8OLB - chains C and D of the 28 polymer chains in the assembly; structure by electron microscopy, 3.40 A resolution.

== Chain C (and D) ==
Protein: Intermediate capsid protein VP6
Notes: chain D of this document is another copy of the same molecule, construct and numbering; everything in this record applies to it too
UniProtKB: A2T3S6 (A2T3S6_9VIRU); residues 1-397 here = UniProt positions 1-397
Chain sequence (397 residues; each row starts with the number of its first residue):
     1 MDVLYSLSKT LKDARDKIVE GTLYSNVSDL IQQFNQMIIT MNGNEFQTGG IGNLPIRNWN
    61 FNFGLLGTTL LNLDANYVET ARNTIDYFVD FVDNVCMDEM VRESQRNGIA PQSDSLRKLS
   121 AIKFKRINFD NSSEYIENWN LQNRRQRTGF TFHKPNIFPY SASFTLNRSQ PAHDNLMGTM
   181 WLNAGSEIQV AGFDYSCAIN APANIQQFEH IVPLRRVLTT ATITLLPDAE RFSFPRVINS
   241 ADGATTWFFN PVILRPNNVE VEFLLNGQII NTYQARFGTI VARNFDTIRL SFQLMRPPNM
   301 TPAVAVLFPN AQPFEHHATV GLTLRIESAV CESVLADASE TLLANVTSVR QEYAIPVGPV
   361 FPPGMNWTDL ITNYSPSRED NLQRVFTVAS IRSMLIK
Ion coordination: Zn2+: His-153 (shared with His-153(D) of chain D; 1 residue of chain E)

== Chain C / chain D interface ==
Contacting residue pairs (93):
  Asp-29(C) / Ser-25(D)
  Asp-29(C) / Asn-26(D)
  Asp-29(C) / Asp-29(D)
  Gln-32(C) / Leu-23(D)
  Gln-32(C) / Ser-25(D)
  Gln-33(C) / Leu-23(D)
  Gln-33(C) / Asn-26(D)  hydrogen bond
  Gln-36(C) / Leu-23(D)
  Lys-125(C) / Glu-20(D)  salt bridge
  Lys-125(C) / Gly-21(D)
  Arg-126(C) / Gly-21(D)
  Arg-126(C) / Asn-72(D)
  Asn-128(C) / Val-19(D)
  Asn-128(C) / Glu-20(D)  hydrogen bond (side chain-backbone)
  Asn-128(C) / Thr-22(D)  hydrogen bond (backbone-side chain)
  Phe-129(C) / Val-19(D)
  Phe-129(C) / Thr-22(D)
  Phe-129(C) / Asn-26(D)
  Asp-130(C) / Asp-16(D)
  Asp-130(C) / Lys-17(D)
  Asn-131(C) / Asp-16(D)  hydrogen bond (backbone-backbone)
  Asn-131(C) / Val-19(D)
  Ser-132(C) / Lys-12(D)
  Ser-132(C) / Asp-16(D)
  Glu-137(C) / Lys-12(D)  salt bridge
  Glu-137(C) / Asp-16(D)
  Glu-137(C) / Lys-397(D)  salt bridge
  Asn-138(C) / Lys-397(D)
  Leu-141(C) / Lys-397(D)
  Arg-144(C) / Arg-82(D)
  Arg-147(C) / Lys-397(D)  hydrogen bond (side chain-backbone)
  Thr-148(C) / Lys-397(D)
  Gly-149(C) / Lys-397(D)
  Thr-151(C) / Thr-341(D)
  His-153(C) / His-153(D)  hydrogen bond
  His-153(C) / Ala-338(D)  hydrogen bond (side chain-backbone)
  Thr-220(C) / Ala-344(D)
  Thr-220(C) / Asn-345(D)
  Thr-220(C) / Ser-348(D)
  Thr-222(C) / Ala-344(D)
  Leu-226(C) / Tyr-160(D)  hydrophobic
  Leu-226(C) / Ala-184(D)  hydrophobic
  Pro-227(C) / Tyr-160(D)
  Pro-227(C) / Arg-231(D)
  Asp-228(C) / Arg-231(D)  salt bridge
  Asp-228(C) / Phe-234(D)
  Asp-228(C) / Arg-236(D)  salt bridge
  Glu-230(C) / Gln-189(D)
  Glu-230(C) / Glu-230(D)
  Glu-230(C) / Arg-231(D)
  Ser-233(C) / Phe-234(D)
  Val-252(C) / Pro-235(D)
  Val-252(C) / Phe-248(D)  hydrophobic
  Ile-253(C) / Phe-234(D)  hydrophobic
  Ile-253(C) / Pro-235(D)  hydrogen bond (backbone-backbone)
  Ile-253(C) / Arg-236(D)
  Ile-253(C) / Val-237(D)  hydrogen bond (backbone-backbone)
  Leu-254(C) / Val-237(D)  hydrophobic
  Arg-255(C) / Asn-239(D)
  Asn-271(C) / Gln-351(D)  hydrogen bond
  Tyr-273(C) / Gln-351(D)
  Arg-276(C) / Asn-366(D)  hydrogen bond
  Arg-276(C) / Trp-367(D)
  Phe-277(C) / Tyr-160(D)  hydrophobic
  Gly-278(C) / Tyr-160(D)
  Thr-279(C) / Trp-367(D)
  Val-281(C) / Thr-347(D)
  Arg-283(C) / Ser-348(D)
  Arg-283(C) / Gln-351(D)
  Pro-297(C) / Thr-246(D)
  Asn-299(C) / Ala-244(D)  hydrogen bond (side chain-backbone)
  Asn-299(C) / Thr-245(D)
  Asn-299(C) / Thr-246(D)  hydrogen bond (backbone-side chain)
  Met-300(C) / Thr-246(D)
  Thr-301(C) / Pro-171(D)
  Thr-301(C) / Ala-172(D)
  Thr-301(C) / His-173(D)
  Thr-301(C) / Thr-245(D)
  Thr-301(C) / Thr-246(D)  hydrogen bond (side chain-backbone)
  Thr-301(C) / Trp-247(D)
  Ala-303(C) / Phe-248(D)
  Val-304(C) / Val-237(D)  hydrophobic
  Val-304(C) / Thr-246(D)
  Val-304(C) / Trp-247(D)  hydrophobic
  Val-304(C) / Phe-248(D)
  Leu-307(C) / Val-237(D)  hydrophobic
  Leu-307(C) / Phe-248(D)  hydrophobic
  Glu-327(C) / Lys-154(D)  salt bridge
  Glu-327(C) / Ala-338(D)
  Ser-328(C) / Ala-338(D)
  Ser-328(C) / Glu-340(D)  hydrogen bond (side chain-backbone)
  Ser-328(C) / Thr-341(D)
  Val-330(C) / Lys-397(D)
Also at the interface, not in a pair above, chain C (53 interface residues in all): Gln-146, Ala-221, Pro-251, Ala-329
Also at the interface, not in a pair above, chain D (51 interface residues in all): Arg-15, Asp-86, Asn-156, Ser-339, Glu-352, Met-365, Thr-368

== Summary ==
53 residues of chain C and 51 residues of chain D are in contact, with 15 hydrogen bonds and 6 salt bridges.
Polar contacts include Lys-125(C)/Glu-20(D), Glu-137(C)/Lys-12(D) and Glu-137(C)/Lys-397(D).
Chain C and chain D are both Intermediate capsid protein VP6; the structure, SA11 Rotavirus Non-tripsinized
Triple Layered Particle, was determined by electron microscopy (same publication as 8OLC, 8OLE and 8QTZ).
